Entry 2X52 (X-ray diffraction, 1.70 A resolution); this record covers chains A and B.

== Chain A (and B) ==
Molecule: Agglutinin isolectin 3
Organism: Triticum aestivum
Notes: chain B of this document is another copy of the same molecule, construct and numbering; everything in this record applies to it too
Reference sequence: P10969 (AGI3_WHEAT); residues 1-171 here = UniProt positions 1-171
Chain sequence (171 residues; row label = number of the first residue in the row):
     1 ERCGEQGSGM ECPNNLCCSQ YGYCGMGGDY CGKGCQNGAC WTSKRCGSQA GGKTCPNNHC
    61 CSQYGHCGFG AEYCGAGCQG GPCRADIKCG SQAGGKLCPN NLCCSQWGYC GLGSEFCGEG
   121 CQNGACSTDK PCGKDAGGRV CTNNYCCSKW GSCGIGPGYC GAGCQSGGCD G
Modified positions: Glu1 (pyroglutamic acid; PCA)
Cystine bridges: Cys3-Cys18, Cys12-Cys24, Cys17-Cys31, Cys35-Cys40, Cys46-Cys61, Cys55-Cys67, Cys60-Cys74, Cys78-Cys83, Cys89-Cys104, Cys98-Cys110, Cys103-Cys117, Cys121-Cys126, Cys132-Cys147, Cys141-Cys153, Cys146-Cys160, Cys164-Cys169
Residues lining bound ligands:
  - GYT (bis-(2-acetamido-2-deoxy-alpha-D-glucopyranosyloxycarbonyl)-4,7,10-trioxa-1,13-tridecanediamine), molecule 1: Ser19, Tyr21, Tyr23, Gly28, Asp29, Tyr30, Trp41
  - GYT, molecule 2: Ser62, Tyr64, His66, Ala71, Glu72, Tyr73
  - GYT, molecule 3: Asp86, Ser105, Trp107, Tyr109, Ser114, Glu115, Phe116
  - GYT, molecule 4: Asp129, Ser148, Trp150, Ser152, Pro157, Gly158, Tyr159
UniProt features mapped onto this chain:
  - binding site (substrate): Met10 to Cys12, Ser62 to Tyr73, Ser114, Glu115
From the paper describing this entry:
  - binding site for GYT: Gln6, Trp107, Arg139

== Chain A / chain B interface ==
Pairs across the interface - 112 pairs, chain A then chain B:
  Glu1(A) - Arg2(B)
  Arg2(A) - Met10(B)
  Cys3(A) - Met10(B)  hydrophobic
  Gly9(A) - Pro13(B)
  Met10(A) - Arg2(B)
  Met10(A) - Cys3(B)  hydrophobic
  Met10(A) - Met10(B)  hydrophobic
  Met10(A) - Glu11(B)
  Met10(A) - Cys12(B)  hydrophobic
  Met10(A) - Pro13(B)
  Met10(A) - Cys24(B)  hydrophobic
  Glu11(A) - Met10(B)
  Glu11(A) - Glu11(B)  hydrogen bond (backbone-backbone)
  Glu11(A) - Pro13(B)
  Cys12(A) - Met10(B)  hydrophobic
  Cys12(A) - Glu11(B)
  Pro13(A) - Gly9(B)
  Asn14(A) - Asn100(B)  hydrogen bond
  Asn14(A) - Asn101(B)  hydrogen bond (backbone-side chain)
  Asn15(A) - Asn58(B)  hydrogen bond
  Asn15(A) - Asn100(B)  hydrogen bond (side chain-backbone)
  Asn15(A) - Leu102(B)
  Leu16(A) - Asn101(B)
  Cys24(A) - Met10(B)  hydrophobic
  Gly25(A) - Ile155(B)
  Met26(A) - Asn101(B)
  Met26(A) - Ala125(B)  hydrophobic
  Met26(A) - Tyr145(B)  hydrophobic
  Met26(A) - Gly154(B)
  Met26(A) - Ile155(B)  hydrogen bond (backbone-backbone)
  Met26(A) - Tyr159(B)
  Gly27(A) - Cys153(B)
  Gly27(A) - Tyr159(B)
  Gly28(A) - Tyr159(B)  hydrogen bond (backbone-side chain)
  Asp29(A) - Tyr159(B)  hydrogen bond (backbone-side chain)
  Tyr30(A) - Ile155(B)
  Tyr30(A) - Gly156(B)
  Tyr30(A) - Pro157(B)
  Tyr30(A) - Tyr159(B)  hydrophobic
  Ala39(A) - Leu112(B)  hydrophobic
  Ala39(A) - Ala125(B)  hydrophobic
  Trp41(A) - Ala125(B)
  Trp41(A) - Cys126(B)  hydrogen bond (side chain-backbone)
  Trp41(A) - Ser127(B)
  Trp41(A) - Asp129(B)
  Ser43(A) - Gly113(B)
  Thr54(A) - Asn14(B)
  Asn57(A) - Asn58(B)  hydrogen bond (backbone-side chain)
  Asn58(A) - Asn15(B)  hydrogen bond
  Asn58(A) - Asn57(B)  hydrogen bond (side chain-backbone)
  Asn58(A) - Phe69(B)
  His59(A) - Asn58(B)
  His59(A) - Leu112(B)
  Gly68(A) - Leu112(B)
  Phe69(A) - Asn58(B)
  Phe69(A) - Pro82(B)  hydrophobic
  Phe69(A) - Leu102(B)  hydrophobic
  Phe69(A) - Gly111(B)
  Phe69(A) - Leu112(B)  hydrogen bond (backbone-backbone)
  Phe69(A) - Phe116(B)
  Gly70(A) - Phe116(B)
  Ala71(A) - Asp86(B)
  Glu72(A) - Phe116(B)
  Tyr73(A) - Leu112(B)
  Tyr73(A) - Gly113(B)
  Tyr73(A) - Ser114(B)
  Tyr73(A) - Glu115(B)  hydrogen bond
  Pro82(A) - Phe69(B)  hydrophobic
  Pro82(A) - Pro82(B)  hydrophobic
  Arg84(A) - Arg84(B)  hydrogen bond (backbone-side chain)
  Arg84(A) - Asp86(B)  salt bridge
  Asp86(A) - Ala71(B)
  Asp86(A) - Arg84(B)  salt bridge
  Asn100(A) - Asn14(B)
  Asn100(A) - Asn15(B)  hydrogen bond (backbone-side chain)
  Asn101(A) - Asn14(B)  hydrogen bond (side chain-backbone)
  Asn101(A) - Leu16(B)
  Asn101(A) - Met26(B)
  Leu102(A) - Asn15(B)
  Leu102(A) - Phe69(B)  hydrophobic
  Gly111(A) - Phe69(B)
  Leu112(A) - Asn15(B)
  Leu112(A) - His59(B)
  Leu112(A) - Gly68(B)
  Leu112(A) - Phe69(B)  hydrogen bond (backbone-backbone)
  Leu112(A) - Tyr73(B)
  Gly113(A) - Ser43(B)
  Gly113(A) - Tyr73(B)
  Ser114(A) - Tyr73(B)
  Glu115(A) - Tyr73(B)  hydrogen bond
  Phe116(A) - Phe69(B)
  Phe116(A) - Gly70(B)
  Phe116(A) - Glu72(B)
  Ala125(A) - Met26(B)  hydrophobic
  Ala125(A) - Ala39(B)  hydrophobic
  Ala125(A) - Trp41(B)
  Cys126(A) - Trp41(B)  hydrogen bond (backbone-side chain)
  Ser127(A) - Trp41(B)
  Asp129(A) - Trp41(B)
  Tyr145(A) - Met26(B)  hydrophobic
  Cys153(A) - Gly27(B)
  Gly154(A) - Met26(B)
  Ile155(A) - Gly25(B)
  Ile155(A) - Met26(B)  hydrogen bond (backbone-backbone)
  Ile155(A) - Tyr30(B)
  Gly156(A) - Tyr30(B)
  Pro157(A) - Tyr30(B)
  Tyr159(A) - Met26(B)
  Tyr159(A) - Gly27(B)
  Tyr159(A) - Gly28(B)  hydrogen bond (side chain-backbone)
  Tyr159(A) - Asp29(B)  hydrogen bond (side chain-backbone)
  Tyr159(A) - Tyr30(B)  hydrophobic
Also at the interface, not in a pair above, chain A (58 interface residues in all): Ser8, Cys83, Ala85, Cys110
Also at the interface, not in a pair above, chain B (55 interface residues in all): Ser8, Ala85, Cys110

== In short ==
The interface between chain A and chain B involves 58 residues on one side and 55 on the other; the contacts
include 23 hydrogen bonds and 2 salt bridges. Polar contacts include Arg84(A)-Asp86(B), Asn14(A)-Asn100(B) and
Asn14(A)-Asn101(B). Chain A binds 4 copies of compound GYT. The paper reports a binding site for GYT at
Gln6(A), Trp107(A) and Arg139(A).
Both chains are Agglutinin isolectin 3 (Triticum aestivum). Entry 2X52 (Crystal structure of wheat germ
agglutinin isolectin 3 in complex with a synthetic divalent carbohydrate ligand) was determined by X-ray
diffraction together with 2X3T from the same study.
